PDB entry 9DIO | X-ray diffraction, 2.70 A resolution | chains A and F of the 6 polymer chains in the assembly

[Chain A]
Molecule: Hemagglutinin HA1
Organism: Influenza A virus
Reference sequence: A0A8E4ZAK5 (A0A8E4ZAK5_9INFA); the construct lacks a stretch of the UniProt sequence, so the offset changes along the chain: 11-55 = UniProt 17-61; 56-83 = UniProt 63-90; 84-96 = UniProt 92-104; 97-125 = UniProt 106-134; 3 more segments
Chain sequence (325 residues; each row starts with the number of its first residue; a row labelled like 125A-125B holds insertion residues (125A, then the next letters in order)):
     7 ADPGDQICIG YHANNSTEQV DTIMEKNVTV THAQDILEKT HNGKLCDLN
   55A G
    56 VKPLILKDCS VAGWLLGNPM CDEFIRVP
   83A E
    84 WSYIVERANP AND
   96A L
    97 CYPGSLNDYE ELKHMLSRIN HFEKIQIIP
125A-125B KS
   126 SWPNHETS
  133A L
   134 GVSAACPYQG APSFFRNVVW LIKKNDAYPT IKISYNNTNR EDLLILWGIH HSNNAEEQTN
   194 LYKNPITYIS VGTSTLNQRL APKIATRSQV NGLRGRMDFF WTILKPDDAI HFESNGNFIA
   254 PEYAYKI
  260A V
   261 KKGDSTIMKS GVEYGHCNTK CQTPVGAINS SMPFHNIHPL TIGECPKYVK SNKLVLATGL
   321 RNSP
Unresolved in the structure: 7-8, 324
Disulfide bonds: Cys-52/Cys-277, Cys-64/Cys-76, Cys-97/Cys-139, Cys-281/Cys-305
Covalent attachments: N-acetylglucosamine (NAG) linked to Asn-33, Asn-169
Sequence notes: expression tag (7-10); conflict Met-111 (Leu120 in A0A8E4ZAK5), Ile-199 (Thr211 in A0A8E4ZAK5), Ala-214 (Val226 in A0A8E4ZAK5), Leu-226 (Gln238 in A0A8E4ZAK5); engineered mutation Gln-122 (Leu131 in A0A8E4ZAK5)

[Chain F]
Molecule: Hemagglutinin HA2
Organism: Influenza A virus
Reference sequence: A0A6B7HQ27 (A0A6B7HQ27_9INFA); residues 1-174 here correspond to UniProt positions 330-503 (UniProt number = residue number + 329)
Chain sequence (176 residues; numbered 1 to 176; the number before each row is that of its first residue):
     1 GLFGAIAGFI EGGWQGMVDG WYGYHHSNEQ GSGYAADKES TQKAIDGVTN KVNSIIDKMN
    61 TQFEAVGREF NNLERRIENL NKKMEDGFLD VWTYNAELLV LMENERTLDF HDSNVKNLYD
   121 KVRLQLRDNA KELGNGCFEF YHKCDNECME SVRNGTYDYP QYSEEARLKR EEISSG
Disulfide bonds: Cys-144/Cys-148
Sequence notes: expression tag (175-176)

[Interface between chain A and chain F]
Residue-residue contacts (12):
  Ile-29(A) / Asn-50(F)
  Ile-29(A) / Lys-51(F)  hydrogen bond (backbone-backbone)
  Ile-29(A) / Ser-54(F)
  Met-30(A) / Gly-47(F)
  Met-30(A) / Val-48(F)
  Met-30(A) / Asn-50(F)  hydrogen bond (backbone-side chain)
  Met-30(A) / Lys-51(F)
  Met-30(A) / Phe-110(F)  hydrophobic
  Glu-31(A) / Asn-50(F)
  Lys-32(A) / Asn-50(F)
  Lys-32(A) / Ser-54(F)  hydrogen bond
  Lys-310(A) / Asn-60(F)  hydrogen bond
Also at the interface, not in a pair above, chain F (9 interface residues in all): Asp-46, Glu-103

[Summary]
Chain A and chain F form an interface of 5 and 9 residues respectively, with 4 hydrogen bonds. Polar pairs
include Met-30(A)/Asn-50(F), Lys-32(A)/Ser-54(F) and Lys-310(A)/Asn-60(F). Covalently linked
N-acetylglucosamine: at Asn-33(A) and Asn-169(A).
Here chain A is Hemagglutinin HA1 and chain F is Hemagglutinin HA2, both from Influenza A virus. Entry 9DIO
(Crystal structure of H5 hemagglutinin Q226L mutant from the influenza virus A/Texas/37/2024 (H5N1) with LSTc)
was determined by X-ray diffraction, deposited together with 9DIP and 9DIQ.
